6Y8Y - chain A; structure by X-ray diffraction, 1.95 A resolution.

# Chain A
Molecule: Phosphoglucomutase 5
From: Clupea harengus
Chain sequence (589 residues; row label = number of the first residue in the row; note: 1 number in that range is skipped by the numbering (no residue carries it; nothing is unmodelled there); numbers below 1 keep their minus sign (Met-22 is residue -22)):
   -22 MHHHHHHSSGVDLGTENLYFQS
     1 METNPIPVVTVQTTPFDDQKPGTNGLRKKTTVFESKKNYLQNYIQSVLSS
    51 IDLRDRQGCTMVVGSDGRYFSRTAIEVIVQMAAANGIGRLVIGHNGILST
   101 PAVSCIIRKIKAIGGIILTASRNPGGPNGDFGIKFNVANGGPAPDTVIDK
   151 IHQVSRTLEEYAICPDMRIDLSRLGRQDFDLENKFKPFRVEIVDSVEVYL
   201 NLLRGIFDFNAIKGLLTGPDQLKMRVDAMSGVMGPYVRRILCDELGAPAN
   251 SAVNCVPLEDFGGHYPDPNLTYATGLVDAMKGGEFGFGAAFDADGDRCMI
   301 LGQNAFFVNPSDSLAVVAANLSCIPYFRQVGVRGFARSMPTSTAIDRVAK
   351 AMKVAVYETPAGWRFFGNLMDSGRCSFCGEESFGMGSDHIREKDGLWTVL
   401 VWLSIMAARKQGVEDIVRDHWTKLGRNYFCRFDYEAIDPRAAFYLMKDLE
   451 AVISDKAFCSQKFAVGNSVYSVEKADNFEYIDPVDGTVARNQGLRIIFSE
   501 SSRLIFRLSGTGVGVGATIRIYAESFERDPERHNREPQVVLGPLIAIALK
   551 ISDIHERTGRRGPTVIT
Unresolved in the structure: -22 to -6
Modified positions: Ser121 (phosphoserine; SEP)
Bound ions: Na+ site 1: Glu2, Leu181; Ni2+: Ser121, Asp292, Asp294, Asp296; Na+ site 2 near Ser121 (its only coordinating residue here); Na+ site 3 near Asp260 (its only coordinating residue here); Na+ site 4 near Arg333 (its only coordinating residue here); Na+ site 5 near Asp415 (its only coordinating residue here); Ca2+: Cys459, Val472
Residues lining bound ligands: 1-O-phosphono-alpha-D-glucopyranose (G1P): Thr23, Asn24, Arg27, Ser121, Arg297, Ala361, Gly362, Trp363, Glu380, Glu381, Ser382, Lys393, Arg507, Ser509, Gly510, Thr511, Arg520, Tyr522
What the authors report for this chain:
  - post-translational modification sites: Ser121
  - catalytic residues: Arg27, Lys393 (citing earlier work)
  - catalytic residues: Ser121 (proposed by the authors, not directly observed)
  - conformationally variable residues (order/disorder transition): Arg507 to Arg520
  - binding site for 1-O-phosphono-alpha-D-glucopyranose: Thr23, Ser121, Arg297, Glu380, Ser382, Lys393, Arg507, Ser509, Thr511, Arg520
  - contacts within the chain: Arg27-Ser121 (hydrogen bond), Ser121-Lys393 (hydrogen bond)

# Summary
Bound to chain A: 1-O-phosphono-alpha-D-glucopyranose. Glu2 and Leu181 form the Na+ site 1. Ser121, Asp292,
Asp294 and Asp296 form the Ni2+ site. The paper reports catalytic residues Arg27, Lys393 and Ser121; a binding
site for 1-O-phosphono-alpha-D-glucopyranose at Thr23, Ser121 and Arg297 among others.
Chain A is Phosphoglucomutase 5 (Clupea harengus); the structure, Structure of Baltic Herring (Clupea
Harengus) Phosphoglucomutase 5 (PGM5) with bound Glucose-1-Phosphate, was determined by X-ray diffraction,
deposited together with 6Y8X and 6Y8Z.
